PDB entry 2GTT | X-ray diffraction, 3.49 A resolution | chains Q and X of the 24 polymer chains in the assembly

Chain Q:
Protein: Nucleoprotein
Source organism: Lyssavirus rabies
UniProtKB: A8VR20 (A8VR20_9RHAB); numbering as in UniProt (aligned over 1-450)
Amino-acid sequence (450 residues; each row starts with the number of its first residue):
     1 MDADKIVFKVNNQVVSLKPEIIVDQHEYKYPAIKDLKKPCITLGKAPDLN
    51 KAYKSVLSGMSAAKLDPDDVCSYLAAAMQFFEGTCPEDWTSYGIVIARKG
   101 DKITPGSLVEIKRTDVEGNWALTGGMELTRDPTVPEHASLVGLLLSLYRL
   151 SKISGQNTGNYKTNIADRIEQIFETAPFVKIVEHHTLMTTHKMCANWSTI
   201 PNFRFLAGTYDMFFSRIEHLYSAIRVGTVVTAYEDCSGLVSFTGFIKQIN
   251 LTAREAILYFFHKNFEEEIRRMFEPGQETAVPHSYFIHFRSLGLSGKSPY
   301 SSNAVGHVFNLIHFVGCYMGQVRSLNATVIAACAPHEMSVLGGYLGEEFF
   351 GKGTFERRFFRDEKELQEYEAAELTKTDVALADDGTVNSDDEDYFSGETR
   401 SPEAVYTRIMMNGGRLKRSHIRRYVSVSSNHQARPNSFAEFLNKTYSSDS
Disordered / not traced: 1-5, 373-397, 449-450

Chain X:
Molecule: 99-nt RNA strand
Sequence (99 nucleotides; row label = number of the first residue in the row):
     1 CCACCAACCCCACACACCCCCCCACCCCCACCCACCACACAAAACCCCCA
    51 AAACCCCCCCAACCCCCAAACCCCACCAACCCCACCAACCCCACAAACC

Interface between chain Q and chain X:
Contacting residue pairs (43):
  Arg149(Q) - C48(X)  salt bridge to the phosphate
  Arg149(Q) - C49(X)  salt bridge to the phosphate
  Gln156(Q) - C46(X)  base contact
  Asn157(Q) - C46(X)  base contact
  Thr158(Q) - C46(X)  sugar contact
  Tyr161(Q) - C46(X)  sugar contact
  Tyr161(Q) - C47(X)  sugar contact
  Tyr161(Q) - C48(X)  hydrogen bond to the phosphate
  Ile165(Q) - C48(X)  phosphate contact
  Arg168(Q) - C48(X)  salt bridge to the phosphate
  Arg168(Q) - C49(X)  salt bridge to the phosphate
  Ile172(Q) - C49(X)  base contact
  Thr199(Q) - A41(X)  base contact
  Glu218(Q) - A50(X)  sugar contact
  Ala223(Q) - C49(X)  base contact
  Arg225(Q) - C49(X)  hydrogen bond to the sugar
  Val226(Q) - C49(X)  hydrogen bond to the sugar
  Val229(Q) - C49(X)  sugar contact
  Val230(Q) - C48(X)  base contact
  Asp235(Q) - A42(X)  hydrogen bond to the sugar
  Asp235(Q) - A43(X)  phosphate contact
  Asp235(Q) - A44(X)  phosphate contact
  Ser237(Q) - A44(X)  hydrogen bond to the phosphate
  Ser237(Q) - C45(X)  phosphate contact
  Arg290(Q) - A42(X)  hydrogen bond to the sugar
  Arg290(Q) - A43(X)  salt bridge to the phosphate
  Lys297(Q) - A42(X)  salt bridge to the phosphate
  Lys297(Q) - A43(X)  phosphate contact
  Ser298(Q) - A43(X)  hydrogen bond to the phosphate
  Ser301(Q) - A43(X)  sugar contact
  Ser301(Q) - A44(X)  phosphate contact
  Ser302(Q) - A44(X)  hydrogen bond to the phosphate
  Asn303(Q) - A44(X)  hydrogen bond to the base
  Phe309(Q) - C45(X)  phosphate contact
  Arg323(Q) - C45(X)  salt bridge to the phosphate
  Asn326(Q) - C45(X)  sugar contact
  Ala327(Q) - C45(X)  sugar contact
  Thr328(Q) - A44(X)  hydrogen bond to the base
  Thr328(Q) - C45(X)  hydrogen bond to the phosphate
  Arg434(Q) - C45(X)  hydrogen bond to the phosphate
  Arg434(Q) - C46(X)  base contact
  Arg434(Q) - C47(X)  salt bridge to the phosphate
  Pro435(Q) - C46(X)  base contact
Other interface residues (no listed pair), chain Q (34 interface residues in all): Arg204, Ser222, Cys236, Ile330
Other interface residues (no listed pair), chain X (11 interface residues in all): C40

In short:
34 residues of chain Q and 11 residues of chain X are in contact, with 12 hydrogen bonds and 8 salt bridges.
Polar contacts include Asn303(Q)-A44(X), Thr328(Q)-A44(X) and Arg225(Q)-C49(X).
Here chain Q is Nucleoprotein (Lyssavirus rabies) and chain X is a 99-nt RNA strand. Entry 2GTT (Crystal
structure of the rabies virus nucleoprotein-RNA complex) was determined by X-ray diffraction.
